PDB entry 6D5B | X-ray diffraction, 2.00 A resolution | chain A

== Chain A ==
Name: glycoside hydrolase WP_045175321
Organism: Caldicellulosiruptor sp. Wai35.B1
Notes: EC 3.2.1.-; fragment: CBM3 module
Chain sequence (170 residues; each row starts with the number of its first residue):
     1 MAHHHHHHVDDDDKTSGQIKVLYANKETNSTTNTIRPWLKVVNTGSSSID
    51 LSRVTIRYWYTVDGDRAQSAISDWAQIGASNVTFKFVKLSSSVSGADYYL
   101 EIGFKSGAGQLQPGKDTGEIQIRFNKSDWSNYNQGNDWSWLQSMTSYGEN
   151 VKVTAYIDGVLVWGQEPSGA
Disordered / not traced: 1-15, 169-170
Ion coordination: Ca2+: T61, D63, N133, N136, D137

== In short ==
T61, D63, N133, N136 and D137 coordinate Ca2+.
Chain A is glycoside hydrolase WP_045175321 (Caldicellulosiruptor sp. Wai35.B1); the structure, Structure of
Caldicellulosiruptor danielii CBM3 module of glycoside hydrolase WP_045175321, was determined by X-ray
diffraction together with 6D5C and 6D5D from the same study.
